Entry 8K43 (electron microscopy, 3.00 A resolution); this record covers chains Z and a of the 12 polymer chains in the assembly.

== Chain Z ==
Molecule: RNA-directed RNA polymerase (Fragment)
Organism: Banna virus
UniProtKB: A0A2H4QGD3 (A0A2H4QGD3_9REOV); residue numbers follow UniProt; this construct covers 1-1219
Amino-acid sequence (1219 residues; numbered 1 to 1219; the number before each row is that of its first residue):
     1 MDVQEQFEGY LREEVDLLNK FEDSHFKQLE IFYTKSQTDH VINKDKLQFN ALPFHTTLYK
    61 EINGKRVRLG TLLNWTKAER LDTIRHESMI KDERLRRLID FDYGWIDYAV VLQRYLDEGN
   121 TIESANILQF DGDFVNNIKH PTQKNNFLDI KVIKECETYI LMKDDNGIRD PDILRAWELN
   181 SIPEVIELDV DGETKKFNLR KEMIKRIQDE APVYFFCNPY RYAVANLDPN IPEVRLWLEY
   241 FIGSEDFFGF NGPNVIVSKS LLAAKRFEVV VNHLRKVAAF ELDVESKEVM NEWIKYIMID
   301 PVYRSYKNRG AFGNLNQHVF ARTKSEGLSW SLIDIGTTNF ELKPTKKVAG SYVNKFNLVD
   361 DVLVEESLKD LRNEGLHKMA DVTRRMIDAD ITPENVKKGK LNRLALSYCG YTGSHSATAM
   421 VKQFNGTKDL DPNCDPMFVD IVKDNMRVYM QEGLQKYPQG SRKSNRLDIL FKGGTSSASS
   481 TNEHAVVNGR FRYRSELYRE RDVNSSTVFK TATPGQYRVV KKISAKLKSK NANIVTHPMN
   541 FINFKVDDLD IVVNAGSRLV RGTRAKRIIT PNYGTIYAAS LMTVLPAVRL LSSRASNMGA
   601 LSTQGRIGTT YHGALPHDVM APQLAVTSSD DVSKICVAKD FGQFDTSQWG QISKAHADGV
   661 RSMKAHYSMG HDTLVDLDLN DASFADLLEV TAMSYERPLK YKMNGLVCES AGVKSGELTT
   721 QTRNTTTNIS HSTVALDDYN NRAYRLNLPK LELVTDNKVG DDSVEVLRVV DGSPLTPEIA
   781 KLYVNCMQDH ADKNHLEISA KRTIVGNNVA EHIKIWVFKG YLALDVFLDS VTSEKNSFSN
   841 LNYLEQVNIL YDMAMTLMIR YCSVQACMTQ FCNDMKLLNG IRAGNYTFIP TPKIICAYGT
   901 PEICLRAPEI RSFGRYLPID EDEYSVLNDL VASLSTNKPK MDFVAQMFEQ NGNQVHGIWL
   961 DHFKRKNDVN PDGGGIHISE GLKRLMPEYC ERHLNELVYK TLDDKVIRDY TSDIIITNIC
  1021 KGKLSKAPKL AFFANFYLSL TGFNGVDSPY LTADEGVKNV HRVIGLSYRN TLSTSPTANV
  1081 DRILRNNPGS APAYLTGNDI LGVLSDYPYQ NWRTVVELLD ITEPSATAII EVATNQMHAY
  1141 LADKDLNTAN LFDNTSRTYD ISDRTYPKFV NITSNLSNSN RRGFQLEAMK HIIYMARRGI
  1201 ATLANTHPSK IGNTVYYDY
Not modelled in the structure: 1, 426-434, 474-478, 608-613
Sequence notes: conflict V3 (Ile in A0A2H4QGD3), E8 (Asp in A0A2H4QGD3), R68 (Lys in A0A2H4QGD3), I1192 (Val in A0A2H4QGD3)

== Chain a ==
Molecule: VP2
Organism: Banna virus
UniProtKB: Q9INH3 (Q9INH3_9REOV); residue numbers follow UniProt; this construct covers 1-955
Amino-acid sequence (955 residues; each row starts with the number of its first residue):
     1 MPRKKDQVTK NDDGNQTSDV QTQDFKTAVQ PDTNTAQLIK TYSNPKQRGD KGEIIYDGGL
    61 SSKLADVVDK TTEPHNADGA VKDGRIAPVK LDLEKQKLDK LKLFETSPFD PLTIKNNQDV
   121 VDKLYATQSS SIQEVVPTKT FATELQFGVT SEDMAKIYGA VAAVSKNVNS SVTYEVKRGT
   181 HELIKVPTIP HNLVLIQSDN GKHALIKEDL GQWPVETGIS LVNQAGVFAV QLANKLGIDK
   241 PFVLDAGSNY FTDTSFIDTR KYCTDGLSPR EIQKALNRQR AYYDRPELTI SENKTLLSQS
   301 IIYPDADGND VSIIFSGAMS HAIFTYAQSQ WNKNIIKLDD YIREITLTVP KQYRPRRFKE
   361 IEHTHGYVYR ELNQGSLLPL VDANLKESSS YYFKKLMSSI SNVPVDARTL QSATAALAAD
   421 TGQAVNRAQH VSMLTNRLTT ANAPTVRAIT VLTCMFKQFR IGMTYALDPN IMDVAAATCM
   481 LLFRPAQSIS DEQYRYCLQT MAVFLTNTTY DIVNNDTIDV LKMKLRNQGW PFVERYNAVE
   541 IDMSVEPLRS PGQVGRYYNP FNIDPLTKKH VEDRLEEFIN QVQVGRFRNA SGNAVGTTLA
   601 AFLRACRDKT SANWRGYSVL VSRYRSLIPN ELFESLRNIS GEYNINPQDE HSFFFALAQI
   661 NADDEFIGAI DKESAEYLDE YATLARDISN SLTLVKAAFG PLERTSGSII NHANNLNKVI
   721 NHVFADKPLI SETMLKILTI DGTTGKDGYR NWLDKLVGHN YPVYVEPVVN IMNFISARFV
   781 ADSSYFGYTN EIMIMPNHIN VPVDDRFGFR DSPFCTSLPR TIMGNDVRRI SYNVFSMMED
   841 IDDVISEGFI LYDAYFNFSY DIMTTDGVTR LKEDILIVTD TGNDIKPIHF YIYFENRNDK
   901 KLRYESKMNV SYRLYIKTPA CLLPLSDYMR AQHDYVSPSS SRVYIKDPAV VYTRS
Not modelled in the structure: 1-93, 148-955
Sequence notes: conflict K97 (Arg in Q9INH3)

== Interface between chain Z and chain a ==
Contacting residue pairs - 39 pairs, chain Z then chain a:
  G974(Z) - S129(a)  hydrogen bond (backbone-side chain)
  G975(Z) - S129(a)
  I976(Z) - T127(a)
  I976(Z) - Q128(a)
  H977(Z) - T127(a)  hydrogen bond (backbone-backbone)
  A1031(Z) - K115(a)
  F1032(Z) - K115(a)
  N1035(Z) - K100(a)
  Y1037(Z) - F104(a)
  D1106(Z) - K123(a)
  Y1107(Z) - T127(a)
  P1108(Z) - K123(a)
  P1108(Z) - T127(a)
  Y1109(Z) - D119(a)
  Y1109(Z) - V120(a)
  Q1110(Z) - V120(a)
  N1111(Z) - Q128(a)  hydrogen bond
  S1174(Z) - D110(a)  hydrogen bond
  S1174(Z) - T113(a)
  L1176(Z) - L112(a)  hydrophobic
  L1176(Z) - T113(a)
  L1176(Z) - N116(a)
  S1177(Z) - N116(a)  hydrogen bond (backbone-side chain)
  N1180(Z) - K115(a)  hydrogen bond
  N1180(Z) - N116(a)
  N1180(Z) - D119(a)  hydrogen bond
  F1184(Z) - L112(a)  hydrophobic
  F1184(Z) - K115(a)
  T1206(Z) - F104(a)
  T1206(Z) - L112(a)
  P1208(Z) - L101(a)  hydrophobic
  P1208(Z) - F104(a)
  K1210(Z) - L101(a)
  I1211(Z) - L101(a)
  I1211(Z) - K102(a)  hydrogen bond (backbone-side chain)
  I1211(Z) - F104(a)  hydrophobic
  I1211(Z) - E105(a)
  G1212(Z) - K102(a)
  Y1217(Z) - E105(a)  hydrogen bond
Also at the interface, not in a pair above, chain Z (30 interface residues in all): F1033, F1036, I1172, N1175, H1207
Also at the interface, not in a pair above, chain a (20 interface residues in all): P111, D122, L124, A126

== In short ==
30 residues of chain Z face 20 of chain a across their interface; the contacts include 9 hydrogen bonds. Polar
contacts include G974(Z)-S129(a), N1111(Z)-Q128(a) and S1174(Z)-D110(a).
Here chain Z is RNA-directed RNA polymerase (Fragment) and chain a is VP2, both from Banna virus. Entry 8K43
(In situ structure of RNA-dependent RNA polymerase in full BAV particles) was determined by electron
microscopy, deposited together with 8K42, 8K49 and 8K4A.
